4KG4 - chain A; structure by X-ray diffraction, 1.80 A resolution.

== Chain A ==
Molecule: mRNA-decapping enzyme subunit 2
Source organism: Saccharomyces cerevisiae
Notes: EC 3.-.-.-; fragment: catalytic Nudix domain
Reference sequence: P53550 (DCP2_YEAST); residue numbers follow UniProt; this construct covers 100-245
Sequence (146 residues; each row starts with the number of its first residue):
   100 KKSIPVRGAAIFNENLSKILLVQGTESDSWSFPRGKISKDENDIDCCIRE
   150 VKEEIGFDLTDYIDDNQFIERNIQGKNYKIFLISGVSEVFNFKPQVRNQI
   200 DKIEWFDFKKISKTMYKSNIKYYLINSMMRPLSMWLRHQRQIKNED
Disordered / not traced: 100-102, 215-217, 244-245
Sequence notes: engineered mutation Gln-198 (Glu in P53550)
UniProt features mapped onto this chain:
  - motif: Gly-134 to Gly-155 (Nudix box)
  - binding site (Mn(2+)): Glu-149, Glu-153
  - modified residue: Ser-116 (Phosphoserine)
  - natural variant: Val-188 (V188A: In strain: YJM339)
  - mutagenesis: Asp-142 (D142V: In DCP2-7; impairs mRNA decay at 37 degrees Celsius; when associated with D-60 and V-68)
From the paper describing this entry:
  - mutagenesis - E198Q: abolished binding to metal ion
  - catalytic residues: Lys-135, Glu-153
  - mutagenesis - K135A (300-fold), E153Q: decreased catalytic activity

== Summary ==
Curated annotation (UniProt) lists Mn2+-binding residues Glu-149 and Glu-153 and one mutagenesis site. The
paper reports catalytic residues Lys-135 and Glu-153; K135A and E153Q reduce catalytic activity.
Chain A is mRNA-decapping enzyme subunit 2 (Saccharomyces cerevisiae); the structure, Crystal structure of
Saccharomyces cerevisiae Dcp2 Nudix domain (E198Q mutation), was determined by X-ray diffraction, deposited
together with 4K6E and 4KG3.
